PDB entry 6SGW | electron microscopy, 3.80 A resolution | chains A and F of the 10 polymer chains in the assembly

Chain A:
Molecule: ESX-3 secretion system ATPase EccB3
Source organism: Mycobacterium smegmatis (strain ATCC 700084 / mc(2)155)
Notes: EC 3.6.-.-
Reference sequence: A0QQ39 (ECCB3_MYCS2); residues 9-91 here = UniProt positions 9-91
Chain sequence (83 residues; numbered 9 to 91; the number before each row is that of its first residue):
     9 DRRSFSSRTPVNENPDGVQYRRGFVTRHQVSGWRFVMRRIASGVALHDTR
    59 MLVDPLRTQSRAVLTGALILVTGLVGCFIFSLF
Not modelled in the structure: 90-91

Chain F:
Molecule: ESX-3 secretion system protein EccC3
Source organism: Mycobacterium smegmatis (strain ATCC 700084 / mc(2)155)
Reference sequence: A0QQ40 (ECCC3_MYCS2); residues 2-402 here = UniProt positions 2-402
Chain sequence (401 residues; numbered 2 to 402; the number before each row is that of its first residue):
     2 SRLIFEHQRRLTPPTTRKGTITIEPPPQLPRVVPPSLLRRVLPFLIVILI
    52 VGMIVALFATGMRLISPTMLFFPFVLLLAATALYRGGDNKMRTEEVDAER
   102 ADYLRYLSVVRDNVRAHAAEQRAALEWSHPEPEVLATIPGTRRQWERDPR
   152 DRDFLVLRAGRHDVPLDAALKVKDTADEIDLEPVAHSALRGLLDVQRTVR
   202 DAPTGLDVAKLARITVIGEADEARAAIRAWIAQAVTWHDPTMLGVALAAP
   252 DLESGDWSWLKWLPHVDVPNEADGVGPARYLTTSTAELRERLAPALADRP
   302 LFPAESGAALKHLLVVLDDPDADPDDIARKPGLTGVTVIHRTTELPNREQ
   352 YPDPERPILRVADGRIERWQVGGWQPCVDVADAMSAAEAAHIARRLSRWD
   402 S
Not modelled in the structure: 45-91, 299-310, 331-333, 373-374, 402

Chain A / chain F interface:
Residue-residue contacts (22; chain A residue first):
  S12(A) - R32(F)
  F13(A) - R32(F)
  S14(A) - I180(F)
  S15(A) - D181(F)  hydrogen bond (backbone-backbone)
  R16(A) - D178(F)  salt bridge
  T17(A) - E179(F)
  H36(A) - L30(F)
  H36(A) - P31(F)
  H36(A) - V33(F)
  H36(A) - R101(F)  hydrogen bond (backbone-side chain)
  S39(A) - D98(F)
  S39(A) - R101(F)  hydrogen bond
  G40(A) - R101(F)
  F43(A) - D98(F)
  F43(A) - A102(F)
  F43(A) - L105(F)  hydrophobic
  V44(A) - V185(F)  hydrophobic
  R46(A) - D98(F)  salt bridge
  R47(A) - L105(F)
  R58(A) - R106(F)  hydrogen bond (backbone-side chain)
  M59(A) - A102(F)  hydrophobic
  R65(A) - E95(F)  salt bridge
Also at the interface, not in a pair above, chain A (18 interface residues in all): R10, L60
Also at the interface, not in a pair above, chain F (17 interface residues in all): T94, P184

Summary:
18 residues of chain A face 17 of chain F across their interface, with 4 hydrogen bonds and 3 salt bridges.
Among the polar pairs are R16(A)-D178(F), R46(A)-D98(F) and R65(A)-E95(F).
Here chain A is ESX-3 secretion system ATPase EccB3 and chain F is ESX-3 secretion system protein EccC3, both
from Mycobacterium smegmatis (strain ATCC 700084 / mc(2)155). Entry 6SGW (Structure of the ESX-3 core complex)
was determined by electron microscopy, deposited together with 6SGX, 6SGY and 6SGZ.
